5VGZ - chains E and F of the 17 polymer chains in the assembly; structure by electron microscopy, 4.50 A resolution (low resolution: residue-level contacts below are approximate; hydrogen-bond / salt-bridge calls are withheld).

[Chain E]
Protein: 26S proteasome regulatory subunit 10B
Organism: Homo sapiens
UniProt: P62333 (PRS10_HUMAN); residue numbers follow UniProt; this construct covers 11-114
Amino-acid sequence (104 residues; row label = number of the first residue in the row):
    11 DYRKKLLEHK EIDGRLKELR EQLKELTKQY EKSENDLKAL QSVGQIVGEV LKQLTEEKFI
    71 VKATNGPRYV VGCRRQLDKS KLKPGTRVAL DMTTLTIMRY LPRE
Swiss-Prot annotation at these positions:
  - modified residue: Lys72 (N6-acetyllysine)

[Chain F]
Protein: 26S proteasome regulatory subunit 6A
Organism: Homo sapiens
UniProt: P17980 (PRS6A_HUMAN); numbering as in UniProt (aligned over 53-167)
Amino-acid sequence (115 residues; row label = number of the first residue in the row):
    53 KIMKSEVLRV THELQAMKDK IKENSEKIKV NKTLPYLVSN VIELLDVDPN DQEEDGANID
   113 LDSQRKGKCA VIKTSTRQTY FLPVIGLVDA EKLKPGDLVG VNKDSYLILE TLPTE
Disordered / not traced: 102-115

[Interface between chain E and chain F]
Residue-residue contacts - 40 pairs, chain E then chain F:
  Asp23(E) - Lys53(F)
  Asp23(E) - Lys56(F)
  Leu26(E) - Lys56(F)
  Arg30(E) - Val59(F)
  Leu33(E) - Leu66(F)
  Leu33(E) - Lys70(F)
  Leu36(E) - Lys70(F)
  Thr37(E) - Leu66(F)
  Thr37(E) - Lys70(F)
  Tyr40(E) - Lys70(F)
  Glu41(E) - Met69(F)
  Glu44(E) - Ile73(F)
  Glu44(E) - Asn76(F)
  Asp46(E) - Leu139(F)
  Leu47(E) - Asn76(F)
  Leu47(E) - Lys79(F)
  Leu47(E) - Ile80(F)
  Ala49(E) - Ile137(F)
  Leu50(E) - Gly138(F)
  Leu50(E) - Leu159(F)
  Val53(E) - Ser157(F)
  Gly54(E) - Ser157(F)
  Gln55(E) - Tyr132(F)
  Gln55(E) - Phe133(F)
  Ile56(E) - Thr131(F)
  Ile56(E) - Tyr132(F)
  Ile56(E) - Phe133(F)
  Val57(E) - Thr131(F)
  Val57(E) - Tyr132(F)
  Val57(E) - Phe133(F)
  Thr74(E) - Thr131(F)
  Asn75(E) - Gln130(F)
  Ala99(E) - Phe133(F)
  Arg109(E) - Asp98(F)
  Arg109(E) - Phe133(F)
  Arg109(E) - Pro135(F)
  Tyr110(E) - Val99(F)
  Pro112(E) - Leu96(F)
  Pro112(E) - Asp98(F)
  Glu114(E) - Leu96(F)
Other interface residues (no listed pair), chain E (32 interface residues in all): His19, Leu29, Lys34, Lys42, Ser52, Met102, Leu111
Other interface residues (no listed pair), chain F (32 interface residues in all): Thr63, Lys84, Glu95, Lys120, Val123, Arg129, Val140, Asp156, Ile160

[In short]
Chain E and chain F each contribute 32 residues to their interface.
Chain E is 26S proteasome regulatory subunit 10B and chain F is 26S proteasome regulatory subunit 6A, both
from Homo sapiens; the structure, Conformational Landscape of the p28-Bound Human Proteasome Regulatory
Particle, was determined by electron microscopy, deposited together with 5VHF, 5VHH, 5VHI, 5VHJ, 5VHM, 5VHN
and 5 further entries.
